6C06 - chains F and J of the 7 polymer chains in the assembly; structure by electron microscopy, 5.15 A resolution (low resolution: residue-level contacts below are approximate; hydrogen-bond / salt-bridge calls are withheld).

== Chain F ==
Protein: RNA polymerase sigma factor SigA
Source organism: Mycobacterium tuberculosis
UniProt: A0A045HD00 (A0A045HD00_MYCTX); numbering as in UniProt (aligned over 1-528)
Amino-acid sequence (531 residues; each row starts with the number of its first residue; numbers below 1 keep their minus sign (Gly-2 is residue -2)):
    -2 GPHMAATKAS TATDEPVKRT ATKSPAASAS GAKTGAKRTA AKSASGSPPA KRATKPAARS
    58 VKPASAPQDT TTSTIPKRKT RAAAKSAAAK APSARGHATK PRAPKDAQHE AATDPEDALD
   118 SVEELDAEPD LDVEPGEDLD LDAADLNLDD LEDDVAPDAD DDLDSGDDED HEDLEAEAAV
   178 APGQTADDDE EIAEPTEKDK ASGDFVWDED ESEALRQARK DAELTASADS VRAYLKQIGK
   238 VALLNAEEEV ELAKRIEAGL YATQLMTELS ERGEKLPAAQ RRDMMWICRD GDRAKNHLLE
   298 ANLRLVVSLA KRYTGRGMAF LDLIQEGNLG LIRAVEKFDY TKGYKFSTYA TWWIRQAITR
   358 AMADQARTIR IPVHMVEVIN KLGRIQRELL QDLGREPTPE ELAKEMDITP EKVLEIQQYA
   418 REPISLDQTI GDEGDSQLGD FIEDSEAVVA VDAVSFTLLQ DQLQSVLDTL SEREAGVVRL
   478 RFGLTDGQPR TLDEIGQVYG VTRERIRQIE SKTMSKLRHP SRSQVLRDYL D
Not modelled in the structure: -2 to 201, 528
Differences from the reference sequence: expression tag (-2 to 0)

== Chain J ==
Protein: RNA polymerase-binding protein RbpA
Source organism: Mycobacterium tuberculosis
UniProt: A0A045IP01 (A0A045IP01_MYCTX); residues 1-111 here = UniProt positions 1-111
Amino-acid sequence (111 residues; row label = number of the first residue in the row):
     1 MADRVLRGSR LGAVSYETDR NHDLAPRQIA RYRTDNGEEF EVPFADDAEI PGTWLCRNGM
    61 EGTLIEGDLP EPKKVKPPRT HWDMLLERRS IEELEELLKE RLELIRSRRR G
Not modelled in the structure: 1, 109-111

== Interface between chain F and chain J ==
Pairs across the interface - 50 pairs, chain F then chain J:
  Glu248(F) with Arg101(J)
  Lys251(F) with Leu97(J); Arg101(J)
  Arg252(F) with Arg101(J)
  Ala255(F) with Leu97(J); Leu98(J); Arg101(J)
  Leu257(F) with His81(J); Trp82(J)
  Tyr258(F) with Trp82(J); Glu95(J); Leu98(J)
  Ala259(F) with Leu98(J)
  Gln261(F) with Trp82(J)
  Asp280(F) with Ile105(J)
  Trp283(F) with Ile105(J)
  Ile284(F) with Arg101(J)
  Asp287(F) with Arg101(J)
  Lys292(F) with His81(J)
  Glu333(F) with His81(J); Met84(J); Arg88(J)
  Lys334(F) with Met84(J); Glu87(J); Arg88(J)
  Phe335(F) with Arg88(J)
  Asp336(F) with Arg88(J); Arg89(J)
  Tyr337(F) with Arg89(J); Leu97(J)
  Thr338(F) with Arg89(J)
  Phe438(F) with Val5(J); Leu6(J)
  Ile439(F) with Val5(J); Leu6(J); Arg7(J); Gly8(J)
  Glu440(F) with Val5(J); Leu6(J); Arg7(J)
  Asp441(F) with Arg7(J); Ser9(J); Arg10(J)
  Ser442(F) with Arg7(J)
  Asp449(F) with Tyr16(J)
  Ala450(F) with Tyr16(J)
  Phe453(F) with Tyr16(J); Thr18(J)
  Thr454(F) with Thr18(J)
  Gln457(F) with Thr18(J)
Also at the interface, not in a pair above, chain F (34 interface residues in all): Glu254, Arg330, Val332, Lys339, Glu443
Also at the interface, not in a pair above, chain J (23 interface residues in all): Thr80, Leu85, Leu94, Arg106

== In short ==
34 residues of chain F and 23 residues of chain J are in contact.
Here chain F is RNA polymerase sigma factor SigA and chain J is RNA polymerase-binding protein RbpA, both from
Mycobacterium tuberculosis. Entry 6C06 (Mycobacterium tuberculosis RNAP Holo/RbpA/Fidaxomicin) was determined
by electron microscopy together with 6BZO, 6C04 and 6C05 from the same study.
